1E8O - chains A and B of the 5 polymer chains in the assembly; structure by X-ray diffraction, 3.20 A resolution.

== Chain A ==
Molecule: Signal recognition particle 9 kDa protein
From: Homo sapiens
UniProt: P49458 (SR09_HUMAN); residues 2-86 here correspond to UniProt positions 1-85 (UniProt number = residue number - 1)
Sequence (85 residues; row label = number of the first residue in the row):
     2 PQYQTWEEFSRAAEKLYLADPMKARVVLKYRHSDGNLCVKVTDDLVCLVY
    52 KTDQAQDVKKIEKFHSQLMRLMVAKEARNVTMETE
Disordered / not traced: 76-86

== Chain B ==
Molecule: Signal recognition particle 14 kDa protein
From: Homo sapiens
Notes: fragment: truncated after k107
UniProt: P37108 (SR14_HUMAN); residues 2-107 here = UniProt positions 2-107
Sequence (106 residues; numbered 2 to 107; the number before each row is that of its first residue):
     2 VLLESEQFLTELTRLFQKCRTSGSVYITLKKYDGRTKPIPKKGTVEGFEP
    52 ADNKCLLRATDGKKKISTVVSSKEVNKFQMAYSNLLRANMDGLKKRDKKN
   102 KTKKTK
Disordered / not traced: 35-53, 96-107
Curated features (UniProtKB/Swiss-Prot):
  - modified residue: Tyr27 (Phosphotyrosine)
What the authors report for this chain:
  - binding site for 7sl RNA: Val2, Arg59, Lys64, Lys66

== Interface between chain A and chain B ==
Pairs across the interface (62; chain A residue first):
  Tyr18(A) with Lys32(B)
  Pro22(A) with Lys32(B)
  Met23(A) with Lys31(B); Lys32(B)
  Lys24(A) with Lys31(B)
  Ala25(A) with Lys31(B)
  Arg26(A) with Leu30(B); Lys31(B)
  Val27(A) with Ile28(B); Thr29(B); Leu30(B), hydrogen bond (backbone-backbone)
  Val28(A) with Ile28(B); Thr29(B)
  Leu29(A) with Val26(B); Tyr27(B); Ile28(B), hydrogen bond (backbone-backbone); Met91(B), hydrophobic
  Lys30(A) with Ser25(B); Val26(B); Tyr27(B), hydrogen bond
  Tyr31(A) with Ser25(B); Val26(B), hydrogen bond (backbone-backbone); Asn90(B); Met91(B); Asp92(B), hydrogen bond (side chain-backbone); Gly93(B), hydrogen bond (side chain-backbone); Leu94(B), hydrophobic
  Arg32(A) with Gly24(B), hydrogen bond (side chain-backbone); Ser25(B), hydrogen bond
  His33(A) with Arg21(B), hydrogen bond; Asp92(B), salt bridge; Gly93(B)
  Ser34(A) with Thr22(B)
  Gly36(A) with Leu94(B); Lys95(B)
  Asn37(A) with Leu94(B)
  Leu38(A) with Met91(B), hydrophobic
  Asp54(A) with Leu94(B); Lys95(B), salt bridge
  Gln55(A) with Leu94(B); Lys95(B)
  Ala56(A) with Leu94(B); Lys95(B), hydrogen bond (backbone-backbone)
  Val59(A) with Met91(B), hydrophobic; Leu94(B), hydrophobic
  Lys60(A) with Arg88(B)
  Glu63(A) with Ser84(B), hydrogen bond
  His66(A) with Tyr83(B), hydrogen bond
  Ser67(A) with Gln80(B), hydrogen bond
  Met70(A) with Cys56(B), hydrophobic; Leu58(B), hydrophobic; Phe79(B), hydrophobic
  Met73(A) with Leu30(B), hydrophobic; Lys31(B); Lys32(B); Lys55(B); Cys56(B), hydrophobic
  Val74(A) with Asn54(B); Ser72(B); Ser73(B); Val76(B), hydrophobic
  Ala75(A) with Asn54(B), hydrogen bond (backbone-side chain)
Other interface residues (no listed pair), chain A (30 interface residues in all): Leu69
Other interface residues (no listed pair), chain B (36 interface residues in all): Phe17, Cys20, Ser23, Asp34, Arg59, Val71, Leu87

== Overview ==
The interface between chain A and chain B involves 30 residues on one side and 36 on the other; the contacts
include 14 hydrogen bonds and 2 salt bridges. Polar contacts include His33(A)-Asp92(B), Asp54(A)-Lys95(B) and
Lys30(A)-Tyr27(B). The paper reports a binding site for 7sl RNA at Val2(B), Arg59(B) and Lys64(B) among
others.
Here chain A is Signal recognition particle 9 kDa protein and chain B is Signal recognition particle 14 kDa
protein, both from Homo sapiens. Entry 1E8O (Core of the Alu domain of the mammalian SRP) was determined by
X-ray diffraction together with 1E8S from the same study.
